6N7R - chains A and R of the 18 polymer chains in the assembly; structure by electron microscopy, 3.20 A resolution.

[Chain A]
Molecule: U1 small nuclear ribonucleoprotein 70 kDa homolog
From: Saccharomyces cerevisiae (strain ATCC 204508 / S288c)
Reference sequence: Q00916 (RU17_YEAST); numbering as in UniProt (aligned over 1-300)
Chain sequence (300 residues; row label = number of the first residue in the row):
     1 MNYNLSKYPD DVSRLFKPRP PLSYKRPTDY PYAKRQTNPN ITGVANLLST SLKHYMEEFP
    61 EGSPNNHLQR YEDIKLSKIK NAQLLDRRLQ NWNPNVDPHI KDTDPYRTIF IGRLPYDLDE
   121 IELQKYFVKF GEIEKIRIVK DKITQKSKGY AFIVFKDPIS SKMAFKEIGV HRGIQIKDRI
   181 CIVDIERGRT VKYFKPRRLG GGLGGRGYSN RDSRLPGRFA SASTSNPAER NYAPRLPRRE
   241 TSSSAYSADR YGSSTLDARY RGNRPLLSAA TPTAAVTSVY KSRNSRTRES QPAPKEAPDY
Not modelled in the structure: 92-93, 189-300
UniProt features mapped onto this chain:
  - mutagenesis: Pro18 to Pro98 (Severely temperature-sensitive. Defective in pre-mRNA splicing), Pro18 to Asn93 (Fails to complement the growth and splicing defective, temperature-sensitive phenotype of the null allele at 30 degrees Celsius. No association with U1 snRNP), Trp92 to Ala248 (Associates with U1 snRNP), Lys148 (K148L: No splicing defects. Associates with U1 snRNP; when associated with T-150 and L-152), Tyr150 (Y150T: No splicing defects. Associates with U1 snRNP; when associated with L-148 and L-152), Phe152 (F152L: No splicing defects. Associates with U1 snRNP; when associated with L-148 and T-150)

[Chain R]
Molecule: U1 snRNA
From: Saccharomyces cerevisiae
Sequence (568 nucleotides; numbered 1 to 568; the number before each row is that of its first residue):
     1 AUACUUACCU UAAGAUAUCA GAGGAGAUCA AGAAGUCCUA CUGAUCAAAC AUGCGCUUCC
    61 AAUAGUAGAA GGACGUUAAG CAUUUAUCAU UGAACUAUAA UUGUUCAUUG AAGUCAUUGA
   121 UGCAAACUCC UUGGUCACAC ACACAUACGG CGCGGAAGGC GUGUUUGCUG ACGUUUCCAU
   181 UCCCUUGUUU CAAUCAUUGG UUAAUCCCUU GAUUCCUUUG GGGAUUUUUG GGUUAAACUG
   241 AUUUUUGGGG CCCUUUGUUU CUUCUGCCUG GAGAAGUUUG ACACCAAAUU CAAAUUGGUG
   301 UUAGGGGAGC UGGGGCCUUU CAAAAGAGAG CUUUGUAGAG GCAUUCUUUU UGACUACUUU
   361 UCUCUAGCGU GCCAUUUUAG UUUUUGACGG CAGAUUCGAA UGAACUUAAG UUUAUGAUGA
   421 AGGUAUGGCU GUUGAGAUUA UUUGGUCGGG AUUGUAGUUU GAAGAUGUGC UCUUUUGAGC
   481 AGUCUCAACU UUGCUCGUUC CCGUUAUGGG AAAAAUUUUG GAAGGUCUUG GUAGGAACGG
   541 GUGGAUCUUA UAAUUUUUGA UUUAUUUU
Not modelled in the structure: 26-32, 566-568

[Chain A / chain R interface]
Pairs across the interface - 23 pairs, chain A then chain R:
  Arg26(A) - A120(R)  phosphate contact
  Arg26(A) - U121(R)  salt bridge to the phosphate
  Asp29(A) - U561(R)  base contact
  Tyr30(A) - U561(R)  hydrogen bond to the base
  Tyr30(A) - U563(R)  stacking on the base
  Lys34(A) - U563(R)  hydrogen bond to the base
  Arg35(A) - A560(R)  sugar contact
  Arg35(A) - U561(R)  sugar contact
  Arg35(A) - U563(R)  base contact
  Gln36(A) - A560(R)  base contact
  Gln36(A) - U561(R)  sugar contact
  Gln36(A) - U563(R)  hydrogen bond to the base
  Gln36(A) - A564(R)  hydrogen bond to the base
  Thr37(A) - G559(R)  base contact
  Thr37(A) - A560(R)  hydrogen bond to the sugar
  Thr37(A) - A564(R)  hydrogen bond to the base
  Asn38(A) - A564(R)  base contact
  Pro39(A) - A564(R)  base contact
  Asn40(A) - A564(R)  hydrogen bond to the sugar
  Asn40(A) - U565(R)  hydrogen bond to the sugar
  Lys78(A) - G35(R)  phosphate contact
  Asn81(A) - A33(R)  hydrogen bond to the phosphate
  Asn81(A) - A34(R)  hydrogen bond to the phosphate
Also at the interface, not in a pair above, chain R (12 interface residues in all): U562

[Summary]
Chain A and chain R each contribute 12 residues to their interface, with 10 hydrogen bonds, 1 salt bridge and
1 aromatic stacking contact. Among the polar pairs are Tyr30(A)-U561(R), Lys34(A)-U563(R) and
Gln36(A)-U563(R). From UniProt: 8 mutagenesis sites on chain A.
Here chain A is U1 small nuclear ribonucleoprotein 70 kDa homolog (Saccharomyces cerevisiae (strain ATCC
204508 / S288c)) and chain R is U1 snRNA (Saccharomyces cerevisiae). Entry 6N7R (Saccharomyces cerevisiae
spliceosomal E complex (ACT1)) was determined by electron microscopy (same publication as 6N7P).
